PDB entry 2WYM | X-ray diffraction, 2.60 A resolution | chains A and B of the 6 polymer chains in the assembly

Chain A (and B):
Molecule: L-ascorbate-6-phosphate lactonase ulag
Organism: Escherichia coli
Notes: EC 3.1.1.-; chain B of this document is another copy of the same molecule, construct and numbering; everything in this record applies to it too
UniProt: P39300 (ULAG_ECOLI); residues 1-354 here = UniProt positions 1-354
Amino-acid sequence (360 residues; numbered 1 to 360; the number before each row is that of its first residue):
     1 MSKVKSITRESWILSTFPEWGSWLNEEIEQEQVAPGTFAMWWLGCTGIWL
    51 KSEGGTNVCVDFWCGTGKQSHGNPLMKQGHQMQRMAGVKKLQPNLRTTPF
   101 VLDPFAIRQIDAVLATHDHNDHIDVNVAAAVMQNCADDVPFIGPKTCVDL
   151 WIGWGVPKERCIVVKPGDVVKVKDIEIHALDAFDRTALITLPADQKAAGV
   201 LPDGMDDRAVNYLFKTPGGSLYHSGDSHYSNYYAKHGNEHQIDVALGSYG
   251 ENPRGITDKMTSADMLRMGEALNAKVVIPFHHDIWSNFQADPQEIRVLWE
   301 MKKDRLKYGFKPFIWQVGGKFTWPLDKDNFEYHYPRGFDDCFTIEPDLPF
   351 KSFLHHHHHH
Unresolved in the structure: 73-89, 185-204, 341-360 (chain B: 73-90, 185-203, 338-360)
Metal / ion sites: Mn2+: His122, His281

Interface between chain A and chain B:
Residue-residue contacts - 10 pairs, chain A then chain B:
  Glu270(A) - Arg336(B)  salt bridge
  Asp304(A) - Arg296(B)  salt bridge
  Asp304(A) - Asn329(B)
  Asp304(A) - Phe330(B)
  Arg305(A) - Glu331(B)  salt bridge
  Arg305(A) - Tyr332(B)
  Arg305(A) - His333(B)
  Leu306(A) - His333(B)
  Leu306(A) - Arg336(B)
  Lys307(A) - Asn329(B)
Interface residues without a listed pair, chain A (6 interface residues in all): Met301

In short:
Chain A and chain B form an interface of 6 and 7 residues respectively; the contacts include 3 salt bridges.
Polar pairs include Glu270(A)-Arg336(B), Asp304(A)-Arg296(B) and Arg305(A)-Glu331(B). The Mn2+ site is built
by His122(A) and His281(A).
Both chains are L-ascorbate-6-phosphate lactonase ulag (Escherichia coli). Entry 2WYM (Structure of a
metallo-b-lactamase) was determined by X-ray diffraction, deposited together with 2WYL.
